8E98 - chains B and C of the 4 polymer chains in the assembly; structure by electron microscopy, 3.75 A resolution.

== Chain B ==
Protein: Glutamate receptor ionotropic, NMDA 2C
Organism: Homo sapiens
UniProt: Q14957 (NMDE3_HUMAN); numbering as in UniProt (aligned over 26-849)
Sequence (880 residues; each row starts with the number of its first residue; numbers below 1 keep their minus sign (Met-30 is residue -30)):
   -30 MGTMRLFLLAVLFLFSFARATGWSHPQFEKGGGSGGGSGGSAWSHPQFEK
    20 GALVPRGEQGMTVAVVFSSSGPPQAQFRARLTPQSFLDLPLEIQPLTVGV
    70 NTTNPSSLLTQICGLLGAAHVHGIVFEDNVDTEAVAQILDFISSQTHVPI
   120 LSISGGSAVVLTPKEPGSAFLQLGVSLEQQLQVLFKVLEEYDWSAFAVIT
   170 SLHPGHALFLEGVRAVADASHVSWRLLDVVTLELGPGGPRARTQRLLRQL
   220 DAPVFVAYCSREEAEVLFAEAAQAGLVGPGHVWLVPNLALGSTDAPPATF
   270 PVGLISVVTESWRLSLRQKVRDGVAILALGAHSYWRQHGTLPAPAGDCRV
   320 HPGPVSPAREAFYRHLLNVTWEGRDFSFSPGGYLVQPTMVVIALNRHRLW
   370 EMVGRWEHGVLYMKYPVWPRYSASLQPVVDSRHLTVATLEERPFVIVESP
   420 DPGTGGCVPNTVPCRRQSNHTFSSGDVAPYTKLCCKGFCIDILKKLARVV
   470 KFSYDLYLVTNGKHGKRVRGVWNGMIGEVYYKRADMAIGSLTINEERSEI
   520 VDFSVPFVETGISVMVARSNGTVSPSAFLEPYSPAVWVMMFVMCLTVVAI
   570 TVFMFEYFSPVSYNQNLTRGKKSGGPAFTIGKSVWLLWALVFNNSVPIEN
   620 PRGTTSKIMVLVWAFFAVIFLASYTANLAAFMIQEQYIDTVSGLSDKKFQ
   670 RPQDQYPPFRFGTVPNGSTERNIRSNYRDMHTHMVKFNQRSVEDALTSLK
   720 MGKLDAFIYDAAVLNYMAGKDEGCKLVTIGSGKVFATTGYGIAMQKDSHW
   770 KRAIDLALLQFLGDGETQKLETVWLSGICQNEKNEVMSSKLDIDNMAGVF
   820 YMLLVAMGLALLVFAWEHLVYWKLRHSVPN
Unresolved in the structure: -30 to 30, 392-398, 539-657, 799-849
Sequence notes: expression tag (-30 to 25)
Disulfides: Cys82-Cys317, Cys426-Cys453, Cys433-Cys454
Covalently attached groups: N-acetylglucosamine (NAG) linked to Asn337, Asn685
Swiss-Prot annotation at these positions:
  - region: Lys601 to Pro620 (Pore-forming)
  - binding site (L-glutamate): Ser509, Thr511, Arg516, Ser687, Thr688, Asp729
  - site: Asn612 (Functional determinant of NMDA receptors)
  - glycosylation (N-linked (GlcNAc...) asparagine): Asn70, Asn73, Asn337, Asn438, Asn539, Asn685
  - natural variant: Arg679 (R679C: Found in a patient with schizophrenia; uncertain significance)
From the paper describing this entry:
  - mutagenesis - T756C: decreased signaling in response to MTSET

== Chain C ==
Protein: Glutamate receptor ionotropic, NMDA 1
Organism: Homo sapiens
UniProt: Q05586 (NMDZ1_HUMAN); residues 1-847 here = UniProt positions 1-847
Sequence (847 residues; numbered 1 to 847; the number before each row is that of its first residue):
     1 MSTMHLLTFALLFSCSFARAASDPKIVNIGAVLSTRKHEQMFREAVNQAN
    51 KRHGSWKIQLNATSVTHKPNAIQMALSVCEDLISSQVYAILVSHPPTPND
   101 HFTPTPVSYTAGFYRIPVLGLTTRMSIYSDKSIHLSFLRTVPPYSHQSSV
   151 WFEMMRVYSWNHIILLVSDDHEGRAAQKRLETLLEERESKAEKVLQFDPG
   201 TKNVTALLMEAKELEARVIILSASEDDAATVYRAAAMLNMTGSGYVWLVG
   251 EREISGNALRYAPDGILGLQLINGKNESAHISDAVGVVAQAVHELLEKEN
   301 ITDPPRGCVGNTNIWKTGPLFKRVLMSSKYADGVTGRVEFNEDGDRKFAN
   351 YSIMNLQNRKLVQVGIYNGTHVIPNDRKIIWPGGETEKPRGYQMSTRLKI
   401 VTIHQEPFVYVKPTLSDGTCKEEFTVNGDPVKKVICTGPNDTSPGSPRHT
   451 VPQCCYGFCIDLLIKLARTMNFTYEVHLVADGKFGTQERVNNSNKKEWNG
   501 MMGELLSGQADMIVAPLTINNERAQYIEFSKPFKYQGLTILVKKEIPRST
   551 LDSFMQPFQSTLWLLVGLSVHVVAVMLYLLDRFSPFGRFKVNSEEEEEDA
   601 LTLSSAMWFSWGVLLNSGIGEGAPRSFSARILGMVWAGFAMIIVASYTAN
   651 LAAFLVLDRPEERITGINDPRLRNPSDKFIYATVKQSSVDIYFRRQVELS
   701 TMYRHMEKHNYESAAEAIQAVRDNKLHAFIWDSAVLEFEASQKCDLVTTG
   751 ELFFRSGFGIGMRKDSPWKQNVSLSILKSHENGFMEDLDKTWVRYQECDS
   801 RSNAPATLTFENMAGVFMLVAGGIVAGIFLIFIEIAYKRHKDANGAQ
Unresolved in the structure: 1-24, 545-662, 798-847
Sequence notes: conflict His5 (Arg in Q05586), Phe9 (Leu in Q05586), Phe17 (Val in Q05586), Ser22 (Cys in Q05586), Asn844 (Arg in Q05586), Gly845 (Arg in Q05586), Ala846 (Lys in Q05586)
Disulfides: Cys79-Cys308, Cys420-Cys454, Cys436-Cys455
Covalently attached groups: N-acetylglucosamine (NAG) linked to Asn61, Asn276, Asn350, Asn771
Residues lining bound ligands: N-acetylglucosamine (NAG; 2-acetamido-2-deoxy-beta-D-glucopyranose): Asn368, Gly369, Thr370, His371
Swiss-Prot annotation at these positions:
  - region: Leu603 to Pro624 (Pore-forming)
  - binding site (glycine): Pro516, Thr518, Arg523, Ser688, Asp732
  - glycosylation (N-linked (GlcNAc...) asparagine): Asn61, Asn203, Asn239, Asn276, Asn300, Asn350, Asn368, Asn440, Asn471, Asn491, Asn674, Asn771
  - natural variant: Arg217 (R217W: In NDHMSR), Asp227 (D227H: In NDHMSR; uncertain significance), Arg306 (R306Q: Found in a patient with schizophrenia; uncertain significance), Asp552 (D552E: In NDHMSD), Pro557 (P557R: In NDHMSD), Ser560 (S560SS: In NDHMSD), Gly618 (G618R: In NDHMSD), Gly620 (G620R: In NDHMSD), Ala637 (A637S: In NDHMSD; uncertain significance; A637V: In NDHMSD; uncertain significance), Gly638 (G638A: In NDHMSD; G638V: In NDHMSD), Met641 (M641I: In NDHMSD; M641L: In NDHMSD; M641V: In NDHMSD), Ile642 (I642T: In NDHMSD; uncertain significance), 13 further natural variant entries in UniProt
  - mutagenesis: Ile642 (I642L: Slight decrease in glutamate and glycine agonist potency; mutant channels are activated at 2-fold higher glutamate and glycine concentrations), Val644 (V644M: Increase in glutamate and glycine agonist potency; mutant channels are activated lower glutamate and glycine concentrations), Ala653 (A653G: Increase in glutamate and glycine agonist potency; mutant channels are activated lower glutamate and glycine concentrations), Met813 (M813V: Slight decrease in glycine agonist potency; no effect on glutamate agonist potency)

== Chain B / chain C interface ==
Pairs across the interface (16):
  Ile512(B) - Leu777(C)  hydrophobic
  Asn513(B) - Leu777(C)
  Ser517(B) - Leu774(C)
  Ser523(B) - Lys531(C)
  Asn695(B) - Glu781(C)  hydrogen bond (side chain-backbone)
  Asn695(B) - Asn782(C)  hydrogen bond (side chain-backbone)
  Thr756(B) - Tyr535(C)
  Thr756(B) - His780(C)
  Thr757(B) - Tyr535(C)
  Gly758(B) - Tyr535(C)
  Leu775(B) - Asn521(C)
  Leu778(B) - Ile519(C)  hydrophobic
  Gln779(B) - Asn521(C)
  Gln779(B) - Arg695(C)
  Leu781(B) - Phe754(C)
  Gly782(B) - Tyr692(C)
Other interface residues (no listed pair), chain B (18 interface residues in all): Glu514, Pro525, Asn691, Lys765, Arg771
Other interface residues (no listed pair), chain C (17 interface residues in all): Asn520, Ala524, Pro532, Gln770, Lys778

== Overview ==
18 residues of chain B face 17 of chain C across their interface, with 2 hydrogen bonds. Polar pairs include
Asn695(B)-Glu781(C) and Asn695(B)-Asn782(C). Chain C binds N-acetylglucosamine. Covalently linked
N-acetylglucosamine: at Asn337(B) and Asn685(B). Covalently linked N-acetylglucosamine: at Asn61(C),
Asn276(C), Asn350(C) and Asn771(C). From the paper: T756C of chain B reduces signaling in response to MTSET.
Chain B is Glutamate receptor ionotropic, NMDA 2C and chain C is Glutamate receptor ionotropic, NMDA 1, both
from Homo sapiens; the structure, D-cycloserine and glutamate bound Human GluN1a-GluN2C NMDA receptor in
nanodisc - intact conformation, was determined by electron microscopy, deposited together with 8E92, 8E93,
8E94, 8E96 and 8E97.
